PDB entry 1K68 | X-ray diffraction, 1.90 A resolution | chains A and B

[Chain A (and B)]
Molecule: Phytochrome Response Regulator RcpA
From: Tolypothrix sp. PCC 7601
Notes: chain B of this document is another copy of the same molecule, construct and numbering; everything in this record applies to it too
UniProt: Q8RTN0 (Q8RTN0_9CYAN); residues 10-148 here correspond to UniProt positions 9-147 (UniProt number = residue number - 1)
Chain sequence (140 residues; numbered 9 to 148; the number before each row is that of its first residue):
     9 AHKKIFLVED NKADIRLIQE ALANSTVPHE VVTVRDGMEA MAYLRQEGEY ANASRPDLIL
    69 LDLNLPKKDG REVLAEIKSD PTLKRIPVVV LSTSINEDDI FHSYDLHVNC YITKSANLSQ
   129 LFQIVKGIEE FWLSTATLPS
Modified / non-standard residues: D70 (aspartyl phosphate; PHD)
Ion coordination: Mg2+: D18, D70, N72
Reported in the primary citation:
  - post-translational modification sites: D70
  - catalytic residues: E17, D18, D70, S100, K122
  - Mg2+ coordination: D18, D70, N72
  - contacts within the chain: D70-L71 (backbone contact), D70-N72 (backbone contact), D70-S100 (hydrogen bond), D70-T101
  - conformationally variable residues (side-chain flip): E17, D18, S100, K122
  - self-association interface (contacts with another copy of this molecule); pairs are residue here / residue on that copy: K92-D113, R93-D113, P95-Y112, Y112-T145, N117-N117, F139-W140 (pi stacking), F139-I136, P147-Y112, Y119

[Chain A / chain B interface]
Pairs across the interface (10):
  R24(A) - R53(B)  hydrogen bond (side chain-backbone)
  R24(A) - Q54(B)
  R24(A) - D88(B)  salt bridge
  L25(A) - P89(B)  hydrophobic
  E28(A) - R63(B)  salt bridge
  E28(A) - T90(B)
  L126(A) - P89(B)
  S127(A) - S87(B)  hydrogen bond (side chain-backbone)
  S127(A) - K92(B)
  F130(A) - P89(B)  hydrophobic

[In short]
6 residues of chain A face 8 of chain B across their interface; the contacts include 2 hydrogen bonds and 2
salt bridges. Among the polar pairs are R24(A)-D88(B), E28(A)-R63(B) and R24(A)-R53(B). From the paper:
catalytic residues E17(A), D18(A) and D70(A) among others; Mg2+ coordination by D18(A), D70(A) and N72(A).
Both chains are Phytochrome Response Regulator RcpA (Tolypothrix sp. PCC 7601). Entry 1K68 (Crystal Structure
of the Phosphorylated Cyanobacterial Phytochrome Response Regulator RcpA) was determined by X-ray diffraction.
